Entry 7DC5 (X-ray diffraction, 1.54 A resolution); this record covers chain A.

Chain A:
Name: Antifreeze protein
From: Typhula ishikariensis
UniProt: Q76CE7 (Q76CE7_TYPIS); residues 1-223 here correspond to UniProt positions 21-243 (UniProt number = residue number + 20)
Chain sequence (223 residues; row label = number of the first residue in the row):
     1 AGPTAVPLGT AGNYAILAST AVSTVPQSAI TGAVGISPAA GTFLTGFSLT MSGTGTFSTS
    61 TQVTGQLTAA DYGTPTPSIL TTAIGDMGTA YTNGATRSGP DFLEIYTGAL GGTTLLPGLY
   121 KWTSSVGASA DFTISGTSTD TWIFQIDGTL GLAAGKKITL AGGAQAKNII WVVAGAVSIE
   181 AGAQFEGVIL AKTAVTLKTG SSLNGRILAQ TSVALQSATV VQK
Reported in the primary citation:
  - mutagenesis - T20Y: decreased binding to basal plane
  - mutagenesis - T20Y: abolished binding to basal, primary prism (proposed by the authors, not directly observed)
  - mutagenesis - A214Y: abolished binding to primary prism (proposed by the authors, not directly observed)
  - mutagenesis - A214Y: unchanged binding to basal and secondary prism planes (proposed by the authors, not directly observed)
  - mutagenesis - T20Y/A214Y: abolished binding to basal, primary prism
  - mutagenesis - T20Y: decreased binding to ice planes
  - mutagenesis - A214Y: decreased binding to primary prism and some pyramidal planes

In short:
From the paper: T20Y and T20Y/A214Y abolish binding to basal, primary prism; T20Y reduces binding to basal
plane.
Chain A is Antifreeze protein (Typhula ishikariensis); the structure, Crystal structure of fungal antifreeze
protein with intermediate activity, was determined by X-ray diffraction, deposited together with 7DDB.
